8BMW - chains H and I of the 15 polymer chains in the assembly; structure by electron microscopy, 3.50 A resolution.

# Chain H (and I)
Protein: CRISPR-associated Cas7 paralog (Type III-D)
Source organism: Saccharolobus solfataricus
Notes: chain I of this document is another copy of the same molecule, construct and numbering; everything in this record applies to it too
Reference sequence: A0A157T120 (A0A157T120_SACSO); residues 1-278 here = UniProt positions 1-278
Chain sequence (278 residues; each row starts with the number of its first residue):
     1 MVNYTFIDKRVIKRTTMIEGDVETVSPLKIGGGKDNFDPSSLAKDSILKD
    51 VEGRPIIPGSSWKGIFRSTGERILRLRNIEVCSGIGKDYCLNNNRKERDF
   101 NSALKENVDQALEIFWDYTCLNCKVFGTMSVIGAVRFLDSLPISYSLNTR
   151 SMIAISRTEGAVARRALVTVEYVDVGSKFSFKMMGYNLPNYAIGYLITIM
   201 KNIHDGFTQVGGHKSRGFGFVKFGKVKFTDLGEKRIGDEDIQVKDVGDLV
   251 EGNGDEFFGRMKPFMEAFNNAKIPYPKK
Disordered / not traced: 1-3
Cystine bridges: Cys-82/Cys-123, Cys-90/Cys-120

# Interface between chain H and chain I
Pairs across the interface (30):
  Lys-9(H) with Arg-72(I), hydrogen bond (backbone-side chain)
  Arg-10(H) with Arg-72(I); Arg-75(I), hydrogen bond (backbone-side chain)
  Thr-15(H) with Phe-207(I)
  Leu-48(H) with Arg-150(I)
  Asp-50(H) with Asp-174(I)
  Val-51(H) with Asp-174(I)
  Ile-56(H) with Arg-150(I)
  Pro-58(H) with Arg-150(I)
  Gly-59(H) with Arg-216(I)
  Ser-60(H) with Arg-216(I)
  Lys-63(H) with Ser-215(I)
  Ser-68(H) with Arg-157(I)
  Glu-71(H) with Glu-159(I)
  Arg-72(H) with Arg-157(I)
  Ser-83(H) with Glu-159(I)
  Ile-85(H) with Ile-155(I)
  Ile-132(H) with Lys-214(I)
  Arg-136(H) with Gln-209(I), hydrogen bond; Lys-214(I); Ser-215(I)
  Phe-137(H) with Ser-215(I), hydrogen bond (backbone-backbone); Arg-216(I); Gly-217(I), hydrogen bond (backbone-backbone)
  Leu-138(H) with Phe-220(I), hydrophobic
  Asp-139(H) with Arg-150(I), salt bridge; Gly-217(I)
  Met-184(H) with Gly-206(I)
  Tyr-186(H) with Gly-206(I); Phe-207(I), hydrogen bond (side chain-backbone)
Also at the interface, not in a pair above, chain H (28 interface residues in all): Val-11, Ile-12, Met-17, Cys-82, Val-135
Also at the interface, not in a pair above, chain I (21 interface residues in all): Pro-27, Leu-76, Met-152, Thr-158, Val-175, Thr-208

# Summary
28 residues of chain H and 21 residues of chain I are in contact; the contacts include 6 hydrogen bonds and 1
salt bridge. Among the polar pairs are Asp-139(H)/Arg-150(I), Lys-9(H)/Arg-72(I) and Arg-10(H)/Arg-75(I).
Chain H and chain I are both CRISPR-associated Cas7 paralog (Type III-D) (Saccharolobus solfataricus); the
structure, SsoCsm, was determined by electron microscopy.
